PDB entry 5V2L | X-ray diffraction, 2.10 A resolution | chain A

[Chain A]
Name: Mevalonate diphosphate decarboxylase
Source organism: Enterococcus faecalis V583
UniProtKB: Q9FD68 (Q9FD68_ENTFL); numbering as in UniProt (aligned over 1-331)
Sequence (334 residues; row label = number of the first residue in the row; numbers below 1 keep their minus sign (Ser-2 is residue -2)):
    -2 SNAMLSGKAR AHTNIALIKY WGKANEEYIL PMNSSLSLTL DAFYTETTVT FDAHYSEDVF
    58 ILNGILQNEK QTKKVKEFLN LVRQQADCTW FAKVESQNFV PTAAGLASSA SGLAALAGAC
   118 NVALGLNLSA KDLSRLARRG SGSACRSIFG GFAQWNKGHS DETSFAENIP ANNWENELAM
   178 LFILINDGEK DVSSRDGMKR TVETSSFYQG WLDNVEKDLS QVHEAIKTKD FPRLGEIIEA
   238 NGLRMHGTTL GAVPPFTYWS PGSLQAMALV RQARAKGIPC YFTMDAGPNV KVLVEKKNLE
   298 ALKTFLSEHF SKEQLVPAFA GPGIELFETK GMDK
Disordered / not traced: -2 to -1, 184-189, 327-331
Differences from the reference sequence: expression tag (-2 to 0)
Ligand contacts: ATP (adenosine-5'-triphosphate): Thr42, Phe57, Leu59, Gln68, Lys71, Val72, Ser93, Asn95, Leu103, Ala104, Ser105, Ser106, Gly109, Leu110, Ser190, Ser191, Arg192
What the authors report for this chain:
  - binding site for ATP: Ser93, Asn95, Ser105
  - conformationally variable residues (loop rearrangement, order/disorder transition): Val97 to Ala104

[Overview]
Ligands of chain A: ATP. The paper reports a binding site for ATP at Ser93, Asn95 and Ser105; conformational
variability at Val97.
Chain A is Mevalonate diphosphate decarboxylase (Enterococcus faecalis V583); the structure, Mevalonate
diphosphate mediated ATP binding mechanism of the mevalonate diphosphate decarboxylase from Enterococcus
faecalis, was determined by X-ray diffraction, deposited together with 5V2M.
